1NKB - chains B and A of the 3 polymer chains in the assembly; structure by X-ray diffraction, 2.00 A resolution.

[Chain B]
Molecule: DNA primer strand
Sequence (13 nucleotides; row label = number of the first residue in the row):
    17 GCGATCAGCGCGT

[Chain A]
Name: DNA polymerase I
Organism: Geobacillus stearothermophilus
Notes: EC 2.7.7.7; fragment: bacillus fragment (analogous to the e. coli klenow fragment)
UniProtKB: P52026 (DPO1_BACST); residue numbers follow UniProt; this construct covers 304-876
Chain sequence (580 residues; row label = number of the first residue in the row):
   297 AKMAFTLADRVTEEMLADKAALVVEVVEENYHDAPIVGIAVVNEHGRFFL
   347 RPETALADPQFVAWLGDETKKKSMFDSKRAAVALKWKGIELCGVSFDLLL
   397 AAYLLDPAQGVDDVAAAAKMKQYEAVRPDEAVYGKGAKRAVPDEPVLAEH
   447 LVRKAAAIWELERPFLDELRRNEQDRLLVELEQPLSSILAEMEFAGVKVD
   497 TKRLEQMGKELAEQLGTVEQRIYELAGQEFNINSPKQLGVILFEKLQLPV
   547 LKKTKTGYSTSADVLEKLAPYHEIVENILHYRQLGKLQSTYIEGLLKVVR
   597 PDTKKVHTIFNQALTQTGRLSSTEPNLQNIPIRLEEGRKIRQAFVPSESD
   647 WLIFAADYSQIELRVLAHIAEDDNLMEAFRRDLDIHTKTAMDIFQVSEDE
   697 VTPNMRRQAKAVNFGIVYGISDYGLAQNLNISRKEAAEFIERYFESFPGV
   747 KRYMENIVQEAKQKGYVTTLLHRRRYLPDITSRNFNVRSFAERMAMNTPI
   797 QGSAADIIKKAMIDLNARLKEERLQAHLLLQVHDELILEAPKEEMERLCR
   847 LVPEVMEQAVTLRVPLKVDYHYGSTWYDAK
Swiss-Prot annotation at these positions:
  - natural variant: Arg306 (S306R: In strain: X; this construct carries the variant), Glu309 (D309E: In strain: X; this construct carries the variant), Val320 (V320L: In strain: X), Asp329 (H329D: In strain: X; this construct carries the variant), His341 (R341H: In strain: X; this construct carries the variant), Gln356 (K356Q: In strain: X; this construct carries the variant), Val358 (L358V: In strain: X; this construct carries the variant), Ser369 (T369S: In strain: X; this construct carries the variant), Cys388 (R388C: In strain: X; this construct carries the variant), Ser391 (V391S: In strain: X; this construct carries the variant), Ala411 (A411R: In strain: X), Ala413 (V413A: In strain: X; this construct carries the variant), 33 further natural variant entries in UniProt
Metal / ion sites: Mg2+: Asp653, Tyr654, Asp830

[Chain B / chain A interface]
Contacting residue pairs (34; chain B residue first):
  DG19(B) with Ala433(A), phosphate contact
  DA20(B) with Gly432(A), phosphate contact; Ala433(A), hydrogen bond to the phosphate
  DT21(B) with Lys431(A), salt bridge to the phosphate
  DA23(B) with Lys551(A), salt bridge to the phosphate; Thr552(A), phosphate contact
  DG24(B) with Pro531(A), phosphate contact; Thr550(A), hydrogen bond to the phosphate; Lys551(A), hydrogen bond to the phosphate; Thr552(A), hydrogen bond to the phosphate
  DC25(B) with Thr550(A), phosphate contact; Ser555(A), phosphate contact; Thr556(A), hydrogen bond to the phosphate; Ser557(A), hydrogen bond to the phosphate; Arg578(A), hydrogen bond to the phosphate
  DG26(B) with Ser557(A), phosphate contact; Ala558(A), hydrogen bond to the phosphate; Arg578(A), salt bridge to the phosphate; Lys582(A), hydrogen bond to the sugar
  DC27(B) with Lys582(A), sugar contact; Tyr587(A), sugar contact; Asn625(A), hydrogen bond to the base; Pro627(A), phosphate contact
  DG28(B) with Gln624(A), sugar contact; Asn625(A), sugar contact; Ile626(A), sugar contact; Pro627(A), phosphate contact; Ile628(A), hydrogen bond to the phosphate; Arg629(A), hydrogen bond to the phosphate
  DT29(B) with Arg615(A), hydrogen bond to the base; Ile628(A), phosphate contact; Val828(A), phosphate contact; His829(A), phosphate contact; Asp830(A), hydrogen bond to the phosphate
Other interface residues (no listed pair), chain A (29 interface residues in all): Gly553, Tyr554, Leu630, Arg637, Glu831

[In short]
10 residues of chain B and 29 residues of chain A are in contact; the contacts include 14 hydrogen bonds and 3
salt bridges. Polar contacts include DC27(B)-Asn625(A), DT29(B)-Arg615(A) and DG26(B)-Lys582(A). The Mg2+ site
is built by Asp653(A), Tyr654(A) and Asp830(A).
Chain B is DNA primer strand and chain A is DNA polymerase I (Geobacillus stearothermophilus); the structure,
A bacillus DNA polymerase I product complex bound to a guanine-thymine mismatch after three rounds of ..., was
determined by X-ray diffraction (same publication as 1NJW, 1NJX, 1NJY, 1NJZ, 1NK0, 1NK4 and 7 further
entries).
